7LUA - chains d and f of the 10 polymer chains in the assembly; structure by electron microscopy, 4.70 A resolution (low resolution: residue-level contacts below are approximate; hydrogen-bond / salt-bridge calls are withheld).

== Chain d (and f) ==
Protein: Env polyprotein
From: Simian-Human immunodeficiency virus
Notes: chain f of this document is another copy of the same molecule, construct and numbering; everything in this record applies to it too
Reference sequence: A0A6H1VEB8 (A0A6H1VEB8_9PLVG); residues 507-652 here correspond to UniProt positions 516-661 (UniProt number = residue number + 9)
Chain sequence (146 residues; row label = number of the first residue in the row):
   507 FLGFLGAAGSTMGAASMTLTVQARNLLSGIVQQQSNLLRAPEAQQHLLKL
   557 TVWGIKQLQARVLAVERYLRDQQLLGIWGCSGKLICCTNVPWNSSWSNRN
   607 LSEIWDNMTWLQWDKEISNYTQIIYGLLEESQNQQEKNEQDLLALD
Disordered / not traced: 536-555
Sequence notes: conflict Pro547 (Ile556 in A0A6H1VEB8), Cys593 (Thr602 in A0A6H1VEB8)
Cystine bridges: Cys586-Cys592
Glycans and other covalent adducts: N-acetylglucosamine (NAG) linked to Asn599, Asn625

== How chain d and chain f interact ==
Contacting residue pairs - 17 pairs, chain d then chain f:
  Thr526(d) - Glu635(f)
  Thr526(d) - Gln640(f)
  Val527(d) - Glu635(f)
  Ala529(d) - Gln579(f)
  Arg530(d) - Gln579(f)
  Arg530(d) - Leu580(f)
  Arg530(d) - Ile583(f)
  Arg530(d) - Glu635(f)
  Leu533(d) - Glu572(f)
  Leu533(d) - Leu575(f)
  Leu533(d) - Arg576(f)
  Gly535(d) - Glu572(f)
  Ile561(d) - Ile561(f)
  Arg567(d) - Glu572(f)
  Val568(d) - Val568(f)
  Tyr574(d) - Gln579(f)
  Leu575(d) - Leu575(f)
Also at the interface, not in a pair above, chain d (16 interface residues in all): Met523, Ser534, Leu564, Val571, Lys589
Also at the interface, not in a pair above, chain f (14 interface residues in all): Leu564, Gln565, Asn644, Gln646

== Summary ==
Chain d and chain f form an interface of 16 and 14 residues respectively. N-acetylglucosamine is covalently
linked to Asn599(d) and Asn625(d).
Chain d and chain f are both Env polyprotein (Simian-Human immunodeficiency virus); the structure, Cryo-EM
structure of DH898.1 Fab-dimer bound near the CD4 binding site of HIV-1 Env CH848 SOSIP ..., was determined by
electron microscopy (same publication as 6VTU, 6XRJ, 7L02, 7L06, 7L09, 7L6M, 7L6O and 7LU9).
